Entry 8REQ (X-ray diffraction, 1.94 A resolution); this record covers chains C and D of the 4 polymer chains in the assembly.

[Chain C (and D)]
Molecule: Flavin-dependent thymidylate synthase
From: Thermotoga maritima
Notes: chain D of this document is another copy of the same molecule, construct and numbering; everything in this record applies to it too
UniProtKB: Q9WYT0 (THYX_THEMA); residues 1-220 here = UniProt positions 1-220
Amino-acid sequence (232 residues; row label = number of the first residue in the row; numbers below 1 keep their minus sign (Met-11 is residue -11)):
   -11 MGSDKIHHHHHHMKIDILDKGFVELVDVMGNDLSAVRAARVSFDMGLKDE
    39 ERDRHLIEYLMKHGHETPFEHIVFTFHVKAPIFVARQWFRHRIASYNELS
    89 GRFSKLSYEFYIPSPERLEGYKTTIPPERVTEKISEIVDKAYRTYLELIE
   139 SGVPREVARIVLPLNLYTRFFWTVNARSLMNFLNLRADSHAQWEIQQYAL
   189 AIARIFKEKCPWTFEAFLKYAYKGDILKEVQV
Disordered / not traced: -11 to 0 (chain D: -11 to -1, 218-220)
Differences from the reference sequence: initiating methionine (-11); expression tag (-10 to 0); engineered mutation Phe91 (Tyr in Q9WYT0)
Residues lining bound ligands:
  - dihydroflavine-adenine dinucleotide (FDA), molecule 1: Ser30, Thr55, Glu58, Ile81, Asn163, Arg165, Ser166
  - dihydroflavine-adenine dinucleotide (FDA), molecule 2: Arg78, His79, Arg80, Ile81, Ser166, Asn169, Leu173, Arg174, His178, Ala179
  - dihydroflavine-adenine dinucleotide (FDA), molecule 3: Ala82, Ser83, Tyr84, Asn85, Glu86, Ser88, Arg90
  - PG6 (1-(2-methoxy-ethoxy)-2-{2-[2-(2-methoxy-ethoxy]-ethoxy}-ethane): Ala27, Ser30, Phe31, Leu48, Gly52, His53, Glu54, Thr55, Pro56, Arg165

[Chain C / chain D interface]
Residue-residue contacts - 63 pairs, chain C then chain D:
  Val14(C) with Arg25(D)
  Asp15(C) with Met17(D); Gly18(D)
  Val16(C) with Met17(D)
  Met17(C) with Asp15(D); Val16(D); Met17(D), hydrophobic; Val61(D), hydrophobic; Thr63(D); Thr161(D)
  Gly18(C) with Asp15(D)
  Arg25(C) with Val14(D); Phe159(D)
  Ala26(C) with Asn85(D)
  Val29(C) with Asn85(D); Glu86(D); Leu87(D); Arg157(D)
  Ser30(C) with Glu86(D); Leu87(D); Ser88(D), hydrogen bond (backbone-backbone); Ser92(D)
  Phe31(C) with Phe91(D); Ser92(D)
  Asp32(C) with Leu87(D); Ser92(D); Ser95(D); Arg157(D), salt bridge
  Thr55(C) with Asn85(D), hydrogen bond
  Pro56(C) with Asn85(D)
  Glu58(C) with Ser83(D), hydrogen bond
  His59(C) with Ser83(D); Asn85(D), hydrogen bond; Phe159(D); Thr161(D), hydrogen bond
  Val61(C) with Met17(D), hydrophobic
  Thr63(C) with Met17(D)
  Ser83(C) with Glu58(D), hydrogen bond; His59(D)
  Asn85(C) with Ala26(D); Val29(D); Thr55(D), hydrogen bond; Pro56(D); His59(D), hydrogen bond
  Glu86(C) with Val29(D); Ser30(D)
  Leu87(C) with Val29(D); Ser30(D); Asp32(D)
  Ser88(C) with Ser30(D), hydrogen bond (backbone-backbone)
  Phe91(C) with Phe31(D), hydrophobic
  Ser92(C) with Ser30(D), hydrogen bond (side chain-backbone); Phe31(D); Asp32(D), hydrogen bond (side chain-backbone)
  Lys93(C) with Phe31(D); Asp32(D)
  Arg157(C) with Val29(D); Asp32(D), salt bridge
  Phe159(C) with Arg25(D); Val29(D), hydrophobic; His59(D)
  Thr161(C) with Met17(D); His59(D), hydrogen bond
Interface residues without a listed pair, chain C (33 interface residues in all): Phe62, Tyr84, Leu94, Ser95, Asn163
Interface residues without a listed pair, chain D (33 interface residues in all): Met33, Phe62, Tyr84, Lys93, Asn163

[In short]
Chain C and chain D each contribute 33 residues to their interface; the contacts include 12 hydrogen bonds and
2 salt bridges. Polar contacts include Asp32(C)-Arg157(D), Thr55(C)-Asn85(D) and Glu58(C)-Ser83(D). Ligands of
chain C: 3 copies of dihydroflavine-adenine dinucleotide and compound PG6.
Chain C and chain D are both Flavin-dependent thymidylate synthase (Thermotoga maritima); the structure,
Crystal structure of reduced ThyX-Y91F mutant, was determined by X-ray diffraction, deposited together with
8REN, 8REO and 8REP.
